PDB entry 5AAC | X-ray diffraction, 1.70 A resolution | chain A

# Chain A
Name: Alk tyrosine kinase receptor
Organism: Homo sapiens
Notes: EC 2.7.10.1; fragment: tyrosine kinase domain
UniProt: Q9UM73 (ALK_HUMAN); residue numbers follow UniProt; this construct covers 1093-1411
Amino-acid sequence (327 residues; each row starts with the number of its first residue):
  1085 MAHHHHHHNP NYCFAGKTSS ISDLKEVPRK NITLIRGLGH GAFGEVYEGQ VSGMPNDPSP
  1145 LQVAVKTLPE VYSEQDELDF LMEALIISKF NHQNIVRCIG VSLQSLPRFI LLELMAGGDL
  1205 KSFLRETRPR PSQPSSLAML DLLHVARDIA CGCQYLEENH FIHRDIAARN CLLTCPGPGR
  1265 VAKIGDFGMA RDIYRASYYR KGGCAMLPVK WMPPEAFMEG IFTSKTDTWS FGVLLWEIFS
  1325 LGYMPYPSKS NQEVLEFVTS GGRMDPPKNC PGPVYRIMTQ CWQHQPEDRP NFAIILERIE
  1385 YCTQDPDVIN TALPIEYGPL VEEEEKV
Disordered / not traced: 1085-1092, 1125-1127, 1136-1143, 1280-1285, 1403-1411
Differences from the reference sequence: expression tag (1085-1092); engineered mutation Tyr-1156 (Cys in Q9UM73)
Ligand contacts: crizotinib (VGH; 3-[(1R)-1-(2,6-dichloro-3-fluorophenyl)ethoxy]-5-(1-piperidin-4-yl-1H-pyrazol-4-yl)pyridin-2-amine): Leu-1122, Gly-1123, Val-1130, Ala-1148, Lys-1150, Val-1180, Leu-1196, Glu-1197, Leu-1198, Met-1199, Ala-1200, Gly-1201, Gly-1202, Asp-1203, Arg-1253, Asn-1254, Cys-1255, Leu-1256, Gly-1269, Asp-1270
UniProt features mapped onto this chain:
  - active site: Asp-1249 (Proton acceptor)
  - binding site (ATP): His-1124, Lys-1150, Glu-1197 to Met-1199, Asp-1270
  - modified residue (Phosphotyrosine): Tyr-1096, Tyr-1131, Tyr-1278
  - natural variant: Gly-1128 (G1128A: In NBLST3), Thr-1151 (T1151M: In NBLST3), Met-1166 (M1166R: In NBLST3), Ile-1171 (I1171N: In NBLST3), Phe-1174 (F1174C: In NBLST3; F1174I: In NBLST3; F1174L: In NBLST3; F1174V: In NBLST3), Arg-1192 (R1192P: In NBLST3), Ala-1234 (A1234T: In NBLST3), Phe-1245 (F1245C: In NBLST3; F1245V: In NBLST3), Ile-1250 (I1250T: In NBLST3), Arg-1275 (R1275L: Observed in neuroblastoma; R1275Q: In NBLST3), Tyr-1278 (Y1278S: In NBLST3)
From the paper describing this entry:
  - mutagenesis - C1156Y: unchanged binding to crizotinib
  - mutagenesis - C1156Y (5.6-fold), C1156Y/L1198F (1.7-fold): increased catalytic activity
  - disease-associated variants - C1156Y: increased growth in response to crizotinib (citing earlier work)
  - mutagenesis - C1156Y/L1198F: increased binding to crizotinib
  - mutagenesis - C1156Y/L1198F: increased growth in response to lorlatinib

# Overview
Bound to chain A: crizotinib. UniProt lists active-site residue Asp-1249 and 6 ATP-binding residues. The paper
reports that C1156Y and C1156Y/L1198F increase catalytic activity; C1156Y increases growth in response to
crizotinib.
Chain A is Alk tyrosine kinase receptor (Homo sapiens); the structure, Structure of C1156Y Mutant Human
Anaplastic Lymphoma Kinase in Complex with Crizotinib, was determined by X-ray diffraction together with 5A9U,
5AA8, 5AA9, 5AAA and 5AAB from the same study.
